PDB entry 9EUG | electron microscopy, 4.50 A resolution (low resolution: residue-level contacts below are approximate; hydrogen-bond / salt-bridge calls are withheld) | chains L and M of the 27 polymer chains in the assembly

Chain L:
Name: Baseplate wedge subunit
From: Staphylococcus phage 812
UniProt: A0A0U1UXD7 (A0A0U1UXD7_9CAUD); numbering as in UniProt (aligned over 1-234)
Chain sequence (234 residues; each row starts with the number of its first residue):
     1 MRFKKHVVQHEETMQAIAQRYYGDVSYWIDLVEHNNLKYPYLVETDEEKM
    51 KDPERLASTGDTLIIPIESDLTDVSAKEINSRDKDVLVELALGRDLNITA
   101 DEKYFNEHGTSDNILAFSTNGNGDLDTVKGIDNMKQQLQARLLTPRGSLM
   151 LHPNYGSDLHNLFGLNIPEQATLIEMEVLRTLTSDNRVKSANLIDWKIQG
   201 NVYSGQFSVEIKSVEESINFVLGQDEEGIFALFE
Disordered / not traced: 1, 214-234

Chain M:
Name: Putative baseplate component
From: Staphylococcus phage 812
UniProt: A0A0U1X2L4 (A0A0U1X2L4_9CAUD); numbering as in UniProt (aligned over 1-263)
Chain sequence (263 residues; each row starts with the number of its first residue):
     1 MPQSDGISNLHRIALRFPKEGGGYDMYRFKVNPENYTIDSPQRTTAIKTK
    51 SDIVIEDYGKDIEVINFTGTTGFRPVREADGLKTGKQKMEELQSRVSEYA
   101 MQGGSGNVSGSYLQFFNFTDDSYYKVHLAPQGLKITRSKDEPLLFRYEIT
   151 LVVIGSLTEADRSAVTTEEFGNVKPNASQRVDEGIKELDKNARKTRDRNN
   201 QEISRRENTIPKSTGDNTNEGNRLKQSFPSSSIYNPRQSTNGLKGNIDNM
   251 ALIIGYGDGGVSS
Disordered / not traced: 1, 210-232, 263

How chain L and chain M interact:
Residue-residue contacts (35):
  Ile-79(L) / Gln-238(M)
  Leu-90(L) / Gln-238(M)
  Ala-91(L) / Phe-170(M)
  Leu-92(L) / Phe-170(M)
  Gly-93(L) / Phe-170(M)
  Arg-141(L) / Thr-166(M)
  Glu-169(L) / His-11(M)
  Glu-169(L) / Met-26(M)
  Glu-169(L) / Arg-28(M)
  Glu-169(L) / Phe-118(M)
  Thr-172(L) / Phe-118(M)
  Thr-172(L) / Tyr-123(M)
  Leu-173(L) / Arg-16(M)
  Leu-173(L) / Phe-116(M)
  Met-176(L) / Tyr-123(M)
  Met-176(L) / Leu-157(M)
  Met-176(L) / Thr-158(M)
  Leu-179(L) / Thr-158(M)
  Arg-180(L) / Gln-114(M)
  Arg-180(L) / Leu-157(M)
  Arg-180(L) / Thr-158(M)
  Arg-180(L) / Glu-159(M)
  Arg-180(L) / Ala-160(M)
  Thr-183(L) / Thr-158(M)
  Thr-183(L) / Glu-159(M)
  Thr-183(L) / Ala-160(M)
  Ser-184(L) / Ala-160(M)
  Ser-184(L) / Ala-164(M)
  Ser-184(L) / Val-165(M)
  Ser-184(L) / Thr-166(M)
  Asp-185(L) / Thr-166(M)
  Asn-186(L) / Thr-166(M)
  Asn-186(L) / Thr-167(M)
  Arg-187(L) / Glu-168(M)
  Arg-187(L) / Phe-170(M)
Also at the interface, not in a pair above, chain L (21 interface residues in all): Asn-154, Pro-168, Lys-189, Ser-190

Summary:
The interface between chain L and chain M involves 21 residues on one side and 19 on the other.
Here chain L is Baseplate wedge subunit and chain M is Putative baseplate component, both from Staphylococcus
phage 812. Entry 9EUG (Cryo-EM structure of Staphylococcus aureus bacteriophage phi812 baseplate in the
pre-contraction state - core, wedge module ...) was determined by electron microscopy.
